7NKP - chains b and d of the 14 polymer chains in the assembly; structure by electron microscopy, 4.06 A resolution (low resolution: residue-level contacts below are approximate; hydrogen-bond / salt-bridge calls are withheld).

# Chain b
Protein: ATP synthase subunit b
Organism: Mycolicibacterium smegmatis (strain ATCC 700084 / mc(2)155)
Notes: engineered mutation(s): C-ter 10 His tag
UniProt: A0R204 (ATPF_MYCS2); residue numbers follow UniProt; this construct covers 1-170
Sequence (180 residues; numbered 1 to 180; the number before each row is that of its first residue):
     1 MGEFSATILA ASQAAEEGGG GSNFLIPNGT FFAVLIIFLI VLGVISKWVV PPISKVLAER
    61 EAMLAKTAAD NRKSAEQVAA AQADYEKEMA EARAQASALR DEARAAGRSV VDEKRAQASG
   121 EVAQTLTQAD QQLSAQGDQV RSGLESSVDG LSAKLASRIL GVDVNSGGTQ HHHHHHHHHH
Unresolved in the structure: 1-21, 81-180
Differences from the reference sequence: expression tag (171-180)
What the authors report for this chain:
  - conformationally variable residues (domain motion): Glu59 to Lys66

# Chain d
Protein: ATP synthase subunit b-delta
Organism: Mycolicibacterium smegmatis (strain ATCC 700084 / mc(2)155)
UniProt: A0R203 (ATPFD_MYCS2); residues 1-445 here = UniProt positions 1-445
Sequence (445 residues; each row starts with the number of its first residue):
     1 MSIFIGQLIG FAVIAFIIVK WVVPPVRTLM RNQQEAVRAA LAESAEAAKK LADADAMHAK
    61 ALADAKAESE KVTEEAKQDS ERIAAQLSEQ AGSEAERIKA QGAQQIQLMR QQLIRQLRTG
   121 LGAEAVNKAA EIVRAHVADP QAQSATVDRF LSELEQMAPS SVVIDTAATS RLRAASRQSL
   181 AALVEKFDSV AGGLDADGLT NLADELASVA KLLLSETALN KHLAEPTDDS APKVRLLERL
   241 LSDKVSATTL DLLRTAVSNR WSTESNLIDA VEHTARLALL KRAEIAGEVD EVEEQLFRFG
   301 RVLDAEPRLS ALLSDYTTPA EGRVALLDKA LTGRPGVNQT AAALLSQTVG LLRGERADEA
   361 VIDLAELAVS RRGEVVAHVS AAAELSDAQR TRLTEVLSRI YGRPVSVQLH VDPELLGGLS
   421 ITVGDEVIDG SIASRLAAAQ TGLPD
Unresolved in the structure: 59-445
What the authors report for this chain:
  - conformationally variable residues (domain motion): Gln34 to Leu41

# How chain b and chain d interact
Pairs across the interface - 19 pairs, chain b then chain d:
  Arg60(b) with Val37(d)
  Met63(b) with Ala40(d); Ser44(d)
  Lys66(b) with Ser44(d)
  Thr67(b) with Glu43(d); Ser44(d); Ala47(d)
  Asp70(b) with Leu51(d)
  Asn71(b) with Glu43(d); Ala47(d)
  Lys73(b) with Leu51(d); Asp55(d)
  Ser74(b) with Lys50(d); Leu51(d); Ala54(d)
  Gln77(b) with Ala54(d); Asp55(d); His58(d)
  Ala80(b) with His58(d)
Interface residues without a listed pair, chain b (11 interface residues in all): Leu64
Interface residues without a listed pair, chain d (13 interface residues in all): Leu41, Glu46, Ala48

# Summary
11 residues of chain b face 13 of chain d across their interface. From the paper: conformational variability
at Glu59(b) and Gln34(d).
Chain b is ATP synthase subunit b and chain d is ATP synthase subunit b-delta, both from Mycolicibacterium
smegmatis (strain ATCC 700084 / mc(2)155); the structure, Mycobacterium smegmatis ATP synthase Fo state 2, was
determined by electron microscopy (same publication as 7NJK, 7NJL, 7NJM, 7NJN, 7NJO, 7NJP and 20 further
entries).
